7XMG - chains A and B of the 3 polymer chains in the assembly; structure by electron microscopy, 3.09 A resolution.

== Chain A ==
Protein: Isoform 3 of Sodium channel protein type 9 subunit alpha, Green fluorescent protein
Organism: Homo sapiens
UniProt: Q15858 (SCN9A_HUMAN), isoform Q15858-3; the author numbering skips numbers that UniProt does not, so the offset changes along the chain: 1-414 = UniProt 1-414; 426-1988 = UniProt 415-1977
Chain sequence (2250 residues; row label = number of the first residue in the row; note: 11 numbers in that range are skipped by the numbering (no residue carries them; nothing is unmodelled there)):
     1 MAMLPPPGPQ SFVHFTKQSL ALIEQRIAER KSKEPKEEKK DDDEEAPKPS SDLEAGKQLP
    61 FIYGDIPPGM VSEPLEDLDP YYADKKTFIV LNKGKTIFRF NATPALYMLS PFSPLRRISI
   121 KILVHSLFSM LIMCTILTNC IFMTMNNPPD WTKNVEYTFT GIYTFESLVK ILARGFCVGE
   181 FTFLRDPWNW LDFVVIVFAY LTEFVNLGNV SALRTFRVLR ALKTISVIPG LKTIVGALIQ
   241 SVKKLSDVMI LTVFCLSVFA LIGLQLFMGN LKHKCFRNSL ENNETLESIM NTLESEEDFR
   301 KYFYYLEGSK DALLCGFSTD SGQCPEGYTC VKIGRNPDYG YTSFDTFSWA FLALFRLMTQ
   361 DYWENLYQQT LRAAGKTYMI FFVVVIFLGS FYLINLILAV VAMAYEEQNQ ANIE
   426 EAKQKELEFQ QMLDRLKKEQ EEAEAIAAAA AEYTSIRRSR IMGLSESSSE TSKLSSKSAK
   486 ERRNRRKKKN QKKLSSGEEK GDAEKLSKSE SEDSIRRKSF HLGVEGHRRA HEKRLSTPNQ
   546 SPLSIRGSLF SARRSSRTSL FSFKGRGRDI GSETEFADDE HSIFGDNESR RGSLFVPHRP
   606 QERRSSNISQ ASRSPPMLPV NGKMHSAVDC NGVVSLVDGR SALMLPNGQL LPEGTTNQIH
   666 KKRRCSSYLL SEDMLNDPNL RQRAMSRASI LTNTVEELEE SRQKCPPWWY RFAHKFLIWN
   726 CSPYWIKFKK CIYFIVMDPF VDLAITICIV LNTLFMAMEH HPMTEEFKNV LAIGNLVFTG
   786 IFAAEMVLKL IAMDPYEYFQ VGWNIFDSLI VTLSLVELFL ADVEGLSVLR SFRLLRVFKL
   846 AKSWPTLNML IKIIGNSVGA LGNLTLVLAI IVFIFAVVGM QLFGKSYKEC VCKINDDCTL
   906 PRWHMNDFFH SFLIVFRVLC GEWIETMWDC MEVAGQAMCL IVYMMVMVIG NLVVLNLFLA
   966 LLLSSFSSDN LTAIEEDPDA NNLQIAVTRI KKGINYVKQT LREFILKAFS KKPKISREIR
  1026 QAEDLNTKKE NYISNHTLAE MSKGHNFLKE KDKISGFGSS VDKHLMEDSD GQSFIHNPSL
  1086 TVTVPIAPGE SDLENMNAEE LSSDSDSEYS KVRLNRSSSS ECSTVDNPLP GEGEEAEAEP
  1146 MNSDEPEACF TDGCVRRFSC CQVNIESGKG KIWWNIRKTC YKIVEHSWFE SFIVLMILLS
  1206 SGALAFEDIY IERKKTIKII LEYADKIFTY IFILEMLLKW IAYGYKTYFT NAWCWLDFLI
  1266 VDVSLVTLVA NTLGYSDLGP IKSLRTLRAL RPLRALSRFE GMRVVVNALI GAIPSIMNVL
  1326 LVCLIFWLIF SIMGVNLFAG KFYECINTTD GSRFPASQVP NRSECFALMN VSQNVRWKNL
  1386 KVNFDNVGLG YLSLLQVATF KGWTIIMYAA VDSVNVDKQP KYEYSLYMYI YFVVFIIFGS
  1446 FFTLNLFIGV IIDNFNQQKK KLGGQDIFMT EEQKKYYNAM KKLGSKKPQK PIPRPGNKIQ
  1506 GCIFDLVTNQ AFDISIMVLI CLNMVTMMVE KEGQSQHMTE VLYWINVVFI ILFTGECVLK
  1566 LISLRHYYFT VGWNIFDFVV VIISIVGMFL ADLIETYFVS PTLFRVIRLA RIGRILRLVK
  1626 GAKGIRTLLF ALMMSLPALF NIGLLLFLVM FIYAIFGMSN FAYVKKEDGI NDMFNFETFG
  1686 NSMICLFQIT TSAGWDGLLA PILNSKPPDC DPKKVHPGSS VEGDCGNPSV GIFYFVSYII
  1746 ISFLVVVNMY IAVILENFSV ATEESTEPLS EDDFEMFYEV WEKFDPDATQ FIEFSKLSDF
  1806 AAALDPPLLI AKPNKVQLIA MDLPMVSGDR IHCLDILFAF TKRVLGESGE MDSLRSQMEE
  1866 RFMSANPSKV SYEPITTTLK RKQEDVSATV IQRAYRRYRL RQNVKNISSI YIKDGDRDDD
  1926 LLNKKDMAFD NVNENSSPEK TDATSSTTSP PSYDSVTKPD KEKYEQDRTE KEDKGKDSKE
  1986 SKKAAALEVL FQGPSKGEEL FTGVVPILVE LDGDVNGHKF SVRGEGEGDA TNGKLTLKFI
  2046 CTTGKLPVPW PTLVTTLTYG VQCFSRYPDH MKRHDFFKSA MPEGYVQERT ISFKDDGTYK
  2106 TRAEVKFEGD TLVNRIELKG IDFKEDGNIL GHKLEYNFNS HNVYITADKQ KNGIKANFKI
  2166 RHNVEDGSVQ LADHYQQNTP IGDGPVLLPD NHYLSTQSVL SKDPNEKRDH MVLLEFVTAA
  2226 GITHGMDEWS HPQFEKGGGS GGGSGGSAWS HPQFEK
Disordered / not traced: 1-113, 426-725, 826-830, 974-1174, 1769-2261
Sequence notes: engineered mutation Arg1161 (Trp1150 in Q15858); linker (1989-2000)
Cystine bridges: Cys315-Cys330, Cys897-Cys903, Cys935-Cys944, Cys1350-Cys1370, Cys1715-Cys1730
Glycans and other covalent adducts: N-acetylglucosamine (NAG) linked to Asn1352, Asn1366, Asn1375
Small-molecule neighbours: G4I ((1Z)-N-[2-methyl-3-[(E)-[6-[4-[[4-(trifluoromethyloxy)phenyl]methoxy]piperidin-1-yl]-1H-1,3,5-triazin-2-ylidene]amino]phenyl]ethanimidic acid): Gln360, Phe391, Ile394, Asn395, Leu398, Asn961, Leu964, Trp1332, Leu1400, Thr1404, Leu1449, Asn1450, Ile1453, Thr1696, Ser1697, Ile1744, Ile1745, Phe1748, Val1751, Tyr1755

== Chain B ==
Protein: Sodium channel subunit beta-1, Green fluorescent protein
Organism: Homo sapiens
UniProt: Q07699 (SCN1B_HUMAN); residues 1-218 carry their UniProt numbers (218 of 469 residues fall inside the UniProt entry; the rest is not from it)
Chain sequence (481 residues; numbered 1 to 481; the number before each row is that of its first residue):
     1 MGRLLALVVG AALVSSACGG CVEVDSETEA VYGMTFKILC ISCKRRSETN AETFTEWTFR
    61 QKGTEEFVKI LRYENEVLQL EEDERFEGRV VWNGSRGTKD LQDLSIFITN VTYNHSGDYE
   121 CHVYRLLFFE NYEHNTSVVK KIHIEVVDKA NRDMASIVSE IMMYVLIVVL TIWLVAEMIY
   181 CYKKIAAATE TAAQENASEY LAITSESKEN CTGVQVAEAA ALEVLFQGPS KGEELFTGVV
   241 PILVELDGDV NGHKFSVRGE GEGDATNGKL TLKFICTTGK LPVPWPTLVT TLTYGVQCFS
   301 RYPDHMKRHD FFKSAMPEGY VQERTISFKD DGTYKTRAEV KFEGDTLVNR IELKGIDFKE
   361 DGNILGHKLE YNFNSHNVYI TADKQKNGIK ANFKIRHNVE DGSVQLADHY QQNTPIGDGP
   421 VLLPDNHYLS TQSVLSKDPN EKRDHMVLLE FVTAAGITHG MDEHHHHHHH HHHDYKDDDD
   481 K
Disordered / not traced: 1-19, 193-481
Sequence notes: linker (219-230)
Cystine bridges: Cys40-Cys121
Glycans and other covalent adducts: N-acetylglucosamine (NAG) linked to Asn93, Asn110, Asn114, Asn135

== Interface between chain A and chain B ==
Contacting residue pairs (68; chain A residue first):
  Arg277(A) with Asn131(B); Tyr132(B)
  Asn278(A) with Tyr132(B)
  Ser279(A) with Tyr132(B)
  Arg300(A) with Glu130(B)
  Lys301(A) with Asn131(B)
  Phe303(A) with Glu130(B)
  Tyr304(A) with Arg46(B); Glu48(B); Thr49(B); Glu130(B)
  Leu306(A) with Glu48(B)
  Leu313(A) with Arg46(B)
  Gln323(A) with Arg45(B); Arg46(B)
  Cys324(A) with Arg45(B), hydrogen bond (backbone-side chain)
  Pro325(A) with Arg45(B)
  Glu326(A) with Lys44(B); Arg45(B), salt bridge; Leu127(B); Phe129(B); His134(B)
  Gly327(A) with Tyr132(B), hydrogen bond (backbone-side chain); His134(B)
  Tyr328(A) with Phe129(B), hydrophobic; Glu130(B); Tyr132(B)
  Arg372(A) with Arg46(B)
  Asn1180(A) with Ile185(B); Thr189(B)
  Ile1181(A) with Tyr182(B), hydrophobic
  Thr1184(A) with Met178(B); Cys181(B); Tyr182(B), hydrogen bond (side chain-backbone)
  Cys1185(A) with Met178(B), hydrophobic
  Ile1188(A) with Glu177(B); Cys181(B), hydrophobic
  Phe1197(A) with Leu170(B), hydrophobic
  Ile1214(A) with Val22(B)
  Tyr1215(A) with Val22(B), hydrophobic
  Glu1217(A) with Val24(B)
  Arg1218(A) with Val22(B); Glu23(B); Val24(B)
  Lys1220(A) with Asp25(B)
  Thr1221(A) with Ala155(B)
  Ile1224(A) with Ser159(B)
  Tyr1228(A) with Ser156(B); Ser159(B); Glu160(B), hydrogen bond; Met163(B), hydrophobic
  Ile1232(A) with Met163(B), hydrophobic; Leu166(B), hydrophobic
  Tyr1235(A) with Thr171(B)
  Ile1236(A) with Leu170(B), hydrophobic
  Leu1239(A) with Leu174(B), hydrophobic
  Leu1243(A) with Leu174(B), hydrophobic; Met178(B), hydrophobic
  Tyr1668(A) with Gly20(B)
  Asp1677(A) with Arg46(B), salt bridge; Ser47(B); Glu48(B)
  Glu1682(A) with Gly20(B), hydrogen bond (side chain-backbone)
  Pro1722(A) with Cys21(B); Val22(B), hydrogen bond (backbone-backbone); Asp103(B)
  Gly1723(A) with Val22(B); Ile41(B)
Also at the interface, not in a pair above, chain A (43 interface residues in all): Lys1187, Lys1231, His1721
Also at the interface, not in a pair above, chain B (43 interface residues in all): Glu27, Cys43, Gln102, Arg125, Thr136, Arg152, Ile167, Trp173

== Summary ==
Chain A and chain B each contribute 43 residues to their interface; the contacts include 6 hydrogen bonds and
2 salt bridges. Polar contacts include Glu326(A)-Arg45(B), Asp1677(A)-Arg46(B) and Cys324(A)-Arg45(B). Bound
to chain A: compound G4I. Covalently linked N-acetylglucosamine: at Asn1352(A), Asn1366(A) and Asn1375(A).
Here chain A is Isoform 3 of Sodium channel protein type 9 subunit alpha, Green fluorescent protein and chain
B is Sodium channel subunit beta-1, Green fluorescent protein, both from Homo sapiens. Entry 7XMG (Cryo-EM
structure of human NaV1.7/beta1/beta2-TCN-1752) was determined by electron microscopy (same publication as
7XM9 and 7XMF).
